Entry 6RDX (electron microscopy, 3.90 A resolution); this record covers chains 1 and 7 of the 31 polymer chains in the assembly.

[Chain 1]
Molecule: ATP synthase associated protein ASA1
Organism: Polytomella sp. Pringsheim 198.80
UniProtKB: Q85JD5 (Q85JD5_9CHLO); numbering as in UniProt (aligned over 1-618)
Amino-acid sequence (618 residues; each row starts with the number of its first residue):
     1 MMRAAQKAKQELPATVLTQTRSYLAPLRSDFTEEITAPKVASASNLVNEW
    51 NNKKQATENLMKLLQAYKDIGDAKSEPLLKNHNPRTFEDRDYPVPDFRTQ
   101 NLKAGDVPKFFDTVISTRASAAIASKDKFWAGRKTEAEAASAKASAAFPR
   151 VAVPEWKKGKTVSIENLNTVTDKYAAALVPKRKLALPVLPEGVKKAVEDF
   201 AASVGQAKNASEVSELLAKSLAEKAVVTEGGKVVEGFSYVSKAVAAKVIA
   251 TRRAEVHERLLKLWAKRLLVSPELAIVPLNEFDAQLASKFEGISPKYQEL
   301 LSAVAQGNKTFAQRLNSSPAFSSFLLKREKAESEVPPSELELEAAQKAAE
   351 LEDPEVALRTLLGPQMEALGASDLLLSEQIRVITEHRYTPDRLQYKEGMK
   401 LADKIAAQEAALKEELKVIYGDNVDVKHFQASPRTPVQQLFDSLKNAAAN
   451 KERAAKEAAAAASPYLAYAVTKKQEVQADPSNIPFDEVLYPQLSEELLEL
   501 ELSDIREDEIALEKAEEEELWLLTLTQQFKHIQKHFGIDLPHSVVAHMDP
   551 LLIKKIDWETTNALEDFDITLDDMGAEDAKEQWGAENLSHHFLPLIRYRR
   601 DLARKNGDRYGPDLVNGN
Disordered / not traced: 1-22, 618

[Chain 7]
Molecule: Mitochondrial ATP synthase associated protein ASA7
Organism: Polytomella sp. Pringsheim 198.80
UniProtKB: D8V7I2 (D8V7I2_9CHLO); residues 1-190 here = UniProt positions 1-190
Amino-acid sequence (190 residues; numbered 1 to 190; the number before each row is that of its first residue):
     1 MSSVRAGVEAGRRDLTTFTFSGLQDAPVAALSGSIKLNVAAKAGKAEVTV
    51 AAGAAKAATQVSAAALRKLSGSKISLAEVARISVLHSSIQNYLLSLSNER
   101 YQLLSQWPDFTTMYGKDFYYRAHPEDLKKFYDAADEYYKLYETVTEFDSL
   151 SALASQVVPNYAARRRSTVHPAIGSTVADGAFTNFLLSKQ
Disordered / not traced: 1-14

[Interface between chain 1 and chain 7]
Contacting residue pairs - 103 pairs, chain 1 then chain 7:
  Tyr23(1) - Ile82(7)
  Tyr23(1) - Ser151(7)
  Tyr23(1) - Ala152(7)
  Tyr23(1) - Ser155(7)  hydrogen bond (backbone-side chain)
  Leu24(1) - Ser155(7)  hydrogen bond (backbone-side chain)
  Ala25(1) - Ser155(7)  hydrogen bond (backbone-side chain)
  Pro26(1) - Pro159(7)
  Arg28(1) - Asn160(7)  hydrogen bond
  Arg28(1) - Ala163(7)
  Arg28(1) - Arg166(7)  hydrogen bond (backbone-side chain)
  Ser29(1) - Arg166(7)
  Asp30(1) - Ala163(7)
  Asp30(1) - Arg166(7)  salt bridge
  Phe31(1) - Arg166(7)
  Phe31(1) - Thr168(7)
  Thr32(1) - Ala163(7)  hydrogen bond (side chain-backbone)
  Thr32(1) - Arg164(7)
  Thr32(1) - Arg166(7)  hydrogen bond (backbone-backbone)
  Thr32(1) - Ser167(7)  hydrogen bond (backbone-side chain)
  Thr32(1) - Thr168(7)
  Glu33(1) - Thr168(7)
  Ile35(1) - Val169(7)  hydrophobic
  Ile35(1) - Ile173(7)  hydrophobic
  Ile35(1) - Gly174(7)
  Thr36(1) - Arg164(7)
  Pro38(1) - Arg164(7)
  Val47(1) - Arg100(7)
  Val47(1) - Leu103(7)  hydrophobic
  Trp50(1) - Arg100(7)
  Trp50(1) - Leu103(7)  hydrophobic
  Trp50(1) - Leu104(7)  hydrophobic
  Trp50(1) - Trp107(7)
  Trp50(1) - Leu140(7)
  Trp50(1) - Val144(7)  hydrophobic
  Asn51(1) - Leu103(7)
  Lys53(1) - Trp107(7)
  Lys53(1) - Glu136(7)  salt bridge
  Lys54(1) - Gln106(7)  hydrogen bond (side chain-backbone)
  Lys54(1) - Trp107(7)
  Lys54(1) - Pro108(7)
  Thr57(1) - Trp107(7)
  Thr57(1) - Ala133(7)
  Leu60(1) - Lys129(7)
  Leu60(1) - Phe130(7)
  Met61(1) - Pro108(7)
  Met61(1) - Asp109(7)
  Met61(1) - Phe110(7)  hydrophobic
  Met61(1) - Met113(7)
  Leu63(1) - Asp126(7)
  Leu64(1) - Phe118(7)
  Leu64(1) - Ala122(7)  hydrophobic
  Leu64(1) - Phe130(7)  hydrophobic
  Gln65(1) - Met113(7)
  Gln65(1) - Phe118(7)
  Tyr67(1) - Arg121(7)
  Tyr67(1) - Ala122(7)  hydrophobic
  Tyr67(1) - His123(7)
  Tyr67(1) - Asp126(7)  hydrogen bond
  Lys68(1) - Asp117(7)
  Lys68(1) - Phe118(7)
  Lys68(1) - Arg121(7)
  Gly71(1) - Arg121(7)  hydrogen bond (backbone-side chain)
  Asp72(1) - Arg121(7)  salt bridge
  Glu76(1) - Arg121(7)  hydrogen bond (backbone-side chain)
  Pro77(1) - Arg121(7)  hydrogen bond (backbone-side chain)
  Leu78(1) - Asp117(7)
  Leu78(1) - Tyr120(7)
  Leu78(1) - Arg121(7)
  Leu79(1) - Tyr120(7)  hydrophobic
  His82(1) - Tyr120(7)  hydrogen bond (side chain-backbone)
  His82(1) - Ala122(7)
  Trp130(1) - Arg121(7)
  Trp130(1) - His123(7)  hydrogen bond (backbone-side chain)
  Lys134(1) - Asp126(7)
  Phe148(1) - Met113(7)  hydrophobic
  Pro149(1) - Pro108(7)
  Pro149(1) - Asp109(7)  hydrogen bond (backbone-backbone)
  Arg150(1) - Gln106(7)  hydrogen bond (side chain-backbone)
  Arg150(1) - Trp107(7)
  Arg150(1) - Pro108(7)
  Arg150(1) - Asp109(7)
  Val151(1) - Trp107(7)  hydrogen bond (backbone-backbone)
  Val151(1) - Pro108(7)
  Val151(1) - Asp109(7)
  Val151(1) - Tyr137(7)
  Val153(1) - Tyr101(7)
  Val153(1) - Ser105(7)
  Val153(1) - Tyr137(7)
  Val153(1) - Tyr141(7)  hydrophobic
  Pro154(1) - Tyr101(7)  hydrogen bond (backbone-side chain)
  Pro154(1) - Tyr141(7)
  Trp156(1) - Leu94(7)
  Trp156(1) - Asn98(7)
  Trp156(1) - Tyr101(7)  hydrophobic
  Trp156(1) - Gln102(7)  hydrogen bond (backbone-side chain)
  Trp156(1) - Phe147(7)  hydrophobic
  Lys157(1) - Asn98(7)
  Lys158(1) - Asn98(7)
  Ala177(1) - Thr111(7)
  Tyr490(1) - Gly115(7)
  Tyr490(1) - Lys116(7)  hydrogen bond (side chain-backbone)
  Tyr490(1) - Asp117(7)  hydrogen bond (side chain-backbone)
  Leu493(1) - Tyr120(7)  hydrophobic
Also at the interface, not in a pair above, chain 1 (51 interface residues in all): Leu46, Glu58, Asn81, Ala131
Also at the interface, not in a pair above, chain 7 (57 interface residues in all): His86, Ser95, Ser97, Glu99, Tyr119, Pro124, Leu127, Val158, Ser175, Ala178

[Summary]
The interface between chain 1 and chain 7 involves 51 residues on one side and 57 on the other; the contacts
include 22 hydrogen bonds and 3 salt bridges. Among the polar pairs are Asp30(1)-Arg166(7), Lys53(1)-Glu136(7)
and Asp72(1)-Arg121(7).
Here chain 1 is ATP synthase associated protein ASA1 and chain 7 is Mitochondrial ATP synthase associated
protein ASA7, both from Polytomella sp. Pringsheim 198.80. Entry 6RDX (Cryo-EM structure of Polytomella F-ATP
synthase, Rotary substate 1F, monomer-masked refinement) was determined by electron microscopy, deposited
together with 6RD4, 6RD5, 6RD6, 6RD7, 6RD8, 6RD9 and 46 further entries.
